PDB entry 3Q1X | X-ray diffraction, 1.59 A resolution | chain A

# Chain A
Name: Serine acetyltransferase
Source organism: Entamoeba histolytica
Notes: EC 2.3.1.30
Reference sequence: Q9U8X2 (Q9U8X2_ENTHI); numbering as in UniProt (aligned over 1-305)
Amino-acid sequence (313 residues; each row starts with the number of its first residue):
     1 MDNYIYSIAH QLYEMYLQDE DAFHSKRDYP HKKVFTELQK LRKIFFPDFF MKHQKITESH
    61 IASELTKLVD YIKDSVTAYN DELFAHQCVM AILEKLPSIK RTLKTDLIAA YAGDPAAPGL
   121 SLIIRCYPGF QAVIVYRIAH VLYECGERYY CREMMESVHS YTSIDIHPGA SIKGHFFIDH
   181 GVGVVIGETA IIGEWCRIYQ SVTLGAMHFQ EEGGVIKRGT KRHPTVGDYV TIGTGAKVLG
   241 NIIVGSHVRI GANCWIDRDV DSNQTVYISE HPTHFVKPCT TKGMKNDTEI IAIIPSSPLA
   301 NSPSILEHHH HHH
Not modelled in the structure: 268-313
Construct notes: expression tag (306-313)
Small-molecule neighbours: serine (SER): Asp114, Pro115, Ala116, Asp179, His180, Tyr199, Ala206, His208, Arg222, His223

# Overview
Bound to chain A: serine.
Chain A is Serine acetyltransferase (Entamoeba histolytica); the structure, Crystal structure of Entamoeba
histolytica serine acetyltransferase 1 in complex with L-serine, was determined by X-ray diffraction together
with 3P1B and 3P47 from the same study.
